Entry 8U4A (X-ray diffraction, 1.97 A resolution); this record covers chain A.

Chain A:
Protein: Endoglucanase
Source organism: Bacillus licheniformis DSM 13
Notes: EC 3.2.1.4
Reference sequence: Q65JI9 (Q65JI9_BACLD); residues 1-619 here correspond to UniProt positions 36-654 (UniProt number = residue number + 35)
Chain sequence (619 residues; row label = number of the first residue in the row):
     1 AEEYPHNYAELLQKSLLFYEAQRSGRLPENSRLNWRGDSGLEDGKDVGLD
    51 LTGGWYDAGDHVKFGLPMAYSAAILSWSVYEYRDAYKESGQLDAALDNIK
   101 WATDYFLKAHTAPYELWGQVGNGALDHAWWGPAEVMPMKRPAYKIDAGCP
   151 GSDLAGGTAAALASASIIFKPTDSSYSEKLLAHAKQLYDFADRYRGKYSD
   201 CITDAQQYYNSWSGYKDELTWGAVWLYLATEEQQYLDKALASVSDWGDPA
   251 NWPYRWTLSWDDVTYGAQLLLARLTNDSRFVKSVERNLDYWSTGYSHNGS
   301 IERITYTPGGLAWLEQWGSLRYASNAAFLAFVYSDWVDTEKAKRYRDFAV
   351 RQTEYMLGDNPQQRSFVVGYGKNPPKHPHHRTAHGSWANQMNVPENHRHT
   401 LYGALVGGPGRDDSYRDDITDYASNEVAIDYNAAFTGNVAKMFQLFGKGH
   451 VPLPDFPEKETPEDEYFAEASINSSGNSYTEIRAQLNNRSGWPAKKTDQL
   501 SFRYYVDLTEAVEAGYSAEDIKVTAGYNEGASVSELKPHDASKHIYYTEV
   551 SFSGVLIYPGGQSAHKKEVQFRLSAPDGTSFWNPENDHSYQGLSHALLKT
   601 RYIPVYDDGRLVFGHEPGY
Not modelled in the structure: 1-3, 618-619
Cystine bridges: Cys149-Cys201
Metal / ion sites: Ca2+ site 1: Ser213, Gly214, Asp217, Glu218, Asp261; Na+: Asn396, Asp577; Ca2+ site 2: Asp507, Glu510, Asn583, Asn586, Asp587

Overview:
The Ca2+ site 1 is built by Ser213, Gly214, Asp217, Glu218 and Asp261. The Na+ site is built by Asn396 and
Asp577.
Chain A is Endoglucanase (Bacillus licheniformis DSM 13); the structure, Crystal Structure of BlCel9A from
Glycoside Hydrolase Family 9 in Complex with Cellotriose, was determined by X-ray diffraction, deposited
together with 8U49 and 8U4F.
